5IXQ - chains A and B; structure by X-ray diffraction, 1.86 A resolution.

== Chain A ==
Molecule: Receptor-like protein kinase 5
Organism: Arabidopsis thaliana
Notes: EC 2.7.10.1, 2.7.11.1; fragment: ectodomain, residues 20-620
Reference sequence: P47735 (RLK5_ARATH); numbering as in UniProt (aligned over 20-620)
Sequence (616 residues; each row starts with the number of its first residue):
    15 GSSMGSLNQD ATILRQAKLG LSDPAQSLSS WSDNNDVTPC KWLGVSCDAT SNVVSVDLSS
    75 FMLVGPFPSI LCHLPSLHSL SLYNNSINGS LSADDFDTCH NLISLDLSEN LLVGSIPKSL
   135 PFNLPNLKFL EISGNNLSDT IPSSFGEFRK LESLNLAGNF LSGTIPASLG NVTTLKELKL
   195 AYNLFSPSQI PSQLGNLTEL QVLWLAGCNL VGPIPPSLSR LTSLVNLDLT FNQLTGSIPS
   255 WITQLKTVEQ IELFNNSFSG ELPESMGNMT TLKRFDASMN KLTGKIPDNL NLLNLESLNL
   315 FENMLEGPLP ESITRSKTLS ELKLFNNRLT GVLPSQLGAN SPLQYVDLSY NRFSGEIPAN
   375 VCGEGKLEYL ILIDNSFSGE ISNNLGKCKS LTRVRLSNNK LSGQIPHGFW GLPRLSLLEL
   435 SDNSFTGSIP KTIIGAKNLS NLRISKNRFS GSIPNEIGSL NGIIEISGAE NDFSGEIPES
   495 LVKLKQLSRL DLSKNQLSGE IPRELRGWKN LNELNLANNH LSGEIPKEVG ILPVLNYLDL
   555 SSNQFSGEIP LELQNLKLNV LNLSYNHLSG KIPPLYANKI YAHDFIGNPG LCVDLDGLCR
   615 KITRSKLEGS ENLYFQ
Disordered / not traced: 15-17, 47-49, 616-630
Cystine bridges: Cys54-Cys61, Cys86-Cys113, Cys376-Cys402, Cys606-Cys613
Covalently attached groups: N-acetylglucosamine (NAG) linked to Asn98, Asn102, Asn150, Asn185, Asn269, Asn282, Asn576
Sequence notes: expression tag (15-19, 621-630)
Small-molecule neighbours:
  - Mg2+ (MG), molecule 1: Asp302, Asn303, Pro324, Glu325, Ser326
  - Mg2+ (MG), molecule 2: Ser435, Arg457, Ile458, Ser459, Ser481
Swiss-Prot annotation at these positions:
  - glycosylation (N-linked (GlcNAc...) asparagine): Asn98, Asn102, Asn150, Asn185, Asn210, Asn269, Asn282, Asn452, Asn576

== Chain B ==
Molecule: Protein IDA
Reference sequence: Q8LAD7 (IDA_ARATH); residues 58-69 here = UniProt positions 58-69
Sequence (12 residues; each row starts with the number of its first residue):
    58 PIPPSAPSKR HN
Modified positions: Pro64 (4-hydroxyproline; HYP)
Swiss-Prot annotation at these positions:
  - mutagenesis: Lys66 to Arg67 (Reduced activity leading to delayed floral abscission), Lys66 (K66A: Reduced binding affinity for RLK5)
Reported in the primary citation:
  - mutagenesis - N69DEL: abolished binding to HAESA
  - mutagenesis - K66A/R67A: decreased binding to the receptor
  - mutagenesis - K66A/R67A (10 fold): decreased binding to HAESA/SERK1 protein solution
  - mutagenesis - K66A/R67A: decreased growth

== Chain A / chain B interface ==
Residue-residue contacts (43):
  Glu123(A) with Pro58(B); Ile59(B)
  Ser147(A) with Ile59(B)
  Gly148(A) with Ile59(B)
  Ala171(A) with Ile59(B)
  Gly172(A) with Ile59(B)
  Tyr196(A) with Ile59(B), hydrophobic; Pro60(B)
  Trp218(A) with Pro60(B); Ser62(B)
  Asn240(A) with Ser62(B), hydrogen bond
  Asp242(A) with Ser62(B), hydrogen bond; Ala63(B)
  Gln264(A) with Ser62(B), hydrogen bond
  Glu266(A) with Ala63(B); Pro64(B), hydrogen bond (side chain-backbone)
  Phe268(A) with Ala63(B); Pro64(B); Ser65(B)
  Arg288(A) with Pro64(B)
  Asp290(A) with Pro64(B); Ser65(B), hydrogen bond (side chain-backbone)
  Met293(A) with Arg67(B), hydrogen bond
  Ser311(A) with Pro64(B)
  Asn313(A) with Pro64(B); Ser65(B), hydrogen bond (side chain-backbone)
  Phe315(A) with Ser65(B); Arg67(B)
  Glu335(A) with Pro64(B)
  Lys337(A) with Ser65(B), hydrogen bond (side chain-backbone); Lys66(B), hydrogen bond (side chain-backbone); Arg67(B), hydrogen bond (side chain-backbone)
  Phe339(A) with Arg67(B); His68(B); Asn69(B)
  Asp361(A) with His68(B); Asn69(B), hydrogen bond (side chain-backbone)
  Tyr364(A) with Asn69(B)
  Tyr383(A) with His68(B)
  Ile385(A) with Asn69(B)
  Arg407(A) with His68(B); Asn69(B), hydrogen bond (side chain-backbone)
  Arg409(A) with Asn69(B), hydrogen bond (side chain-backbone)
Interface residues without a listed pair, chain A (29 interface residues in all): Phe289, Ser363
Interface residues without a listed pair, chain B (12 interface residues in all): Pro61
The authors on this interface:
  - specific contacts: Glu266(A)-Pro64(B) (hydrogen bond), Phe289(A)-Pro64(B) (water-mediated contact), Ser311(A)-Pro64(B) (water-mediated contact), Arg407(A)-Asn69(B), Arg409(A)-Asn69(B)
  - interface residues, chain B: Pro58(B), Ser62(B), Ser65(B)

== Summary ==
29 residues of chain A and 12 residues of chain B are in contact; the contacts include 13 hydrogen bonds.
Polar pairs include Asn240(A)-Ser62(B), Asp242(A)-Ser62(B) and Gln264(A)-Ser62(B). The paper describes a
hydrogen bond between Glu266(A) and Pro64(B); water-mediated contacts between Phe289(A) and Pro64(B) and
Ser311(A) and Pro64(B); contacts between Arg407(A) and Asn69(B) and Arg409(A) and Asn69(B). From the paper:
N69DEL of chain B abolishes binding to HAESA; interface residues Pro58(B), Ser62(B) and Ser65(B).
Chain A is Receptor-like protein kinase 5 (Arabidopsis thaliana) and chain B is Protein IDA; the structure,
Crystal structure of the Arabidopsis receptor kinase HAESA LRR ectdomain in complex with the peptide hormone
..., was determined by X-ray diffraction (same publication as 5IXO, 5IXT, 5IYV and 5IYX).
